Entry 6IEA (X-ray diffraction, 2.00 A resolution); this record covers chains A and L of the 3 polymer chains in the assembly.

== Chain A ==
Protein: NSmGnGc
Organism: Rift valley fever virus
Reference sequence: H9BSP3 (H9BSP3_RVFV); residues 1-316 here correspond to UniProt positions 154-469 (UniProt number = residue number + 153)
Sequence (316 residues; row label = number of the first residue in the row):
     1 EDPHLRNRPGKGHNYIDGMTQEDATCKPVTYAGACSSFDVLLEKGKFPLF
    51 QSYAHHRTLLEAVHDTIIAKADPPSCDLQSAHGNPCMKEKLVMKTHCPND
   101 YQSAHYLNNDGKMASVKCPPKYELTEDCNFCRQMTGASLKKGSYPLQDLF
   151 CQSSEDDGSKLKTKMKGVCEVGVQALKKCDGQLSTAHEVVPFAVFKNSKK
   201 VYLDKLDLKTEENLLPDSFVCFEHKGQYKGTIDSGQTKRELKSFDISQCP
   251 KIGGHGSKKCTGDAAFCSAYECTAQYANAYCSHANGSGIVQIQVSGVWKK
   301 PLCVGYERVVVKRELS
Not modelled in the structure: 225-239, 316
Disulfide bonds: C26-C35, C76-C86, C97-C128, C118-C131, C151-C303, C169-C179, C221-C281, C249-C260, C267-C272
From the paper describing this entry:
  - mutagenesis - Q21A, D23A, K27A, K141A: decreased binding to R13
  - mutagenesis - D23A, K27A: decreased binding to R4
  - mutagenesis - D72A, D77A: decreased binding to R19
  - mutagenesis - D23A, K27A, D72A, D77A: decreased binding to R22
  - mutagenesis - T20L: decreased binding to other Gn monoclonal antibodies
  - mutagenesis - E22G: decreased binding to Gn monoclonal antibodies
  - mutagenesis - T20A/Q21A/E22A/D23A/T25A/K27A/K141A: abolished binding to R13
  - mutagenesis - Q21A, D23A, K27A, K141A: decreased binding to R12
  - mutagenesis - Q21A, D23A, K27A, K141A: decreased binding to R15
  - mutagenesis - D72A: abolished binding to R17
  - mutagenesis - T20L: unchanged binding to R17
  - mutagenesis - T20A/Q21A/E22A/D23A/T25A/K27A/K141A: abolished binding to R15

== Chain L ==
Protein: R13 L chain
Organism: Homo sapiens
Sequence (218 residues; numbered 1 to 218; the number before each row is that of its first residue):
     1 LPVLTQPPSSSASPGESARLTCTLPSDINVGSYNIYWYQQKPGSPPRYLL
    51 YYYSDSDKGQGSGVPSRFSGSKDASANTGILLISGLQSEDEADYYCMIWP
   101 SNAWVFGGGTKLTVLGQPKAAPSVTLFPPSSEELQANKATLVCLISDFYP
   151 GAVTVAWKADSSPVKAGVETTTPSKQSNNKYAASSYLSLTPEQWKSHRSY
   201 SCQVTHEGSTVEKTVAPT
Disulfide bonds: C22-C96, C143-C202

== How chain A and chain L interact ==
Pairs across the interface (14; chain A residue first):
  G18(A) - S101(L)
  T20(A) - S101(L)  hydrogen bond
  Q21(A) - S32(L)
  Q21(A) - Y33(L)
  Q21(A) - N34(L)  hydrogen bond (backbone-side chain)
  Q21(A) - W99(L)
  P120(A) - N29(L)
  P120(A) - S32(L)
  K121(A) - N29(L)
  S138(A) - S54(L)
  L139(A) - Y53(L)  hydrogen bond (backbone-side chain)
  K141(A) - N34(L)  hydrogen bond
  K141(A) - Y53(L)
  K141(A) - D57(L)  salt bridge
Other interface residues (no listed pair), chain A (9 interface residues in all): K140
Other interface residues (no listed pair), chain L (10 interface residues in all): P100

== Overview ==
Chain A and chain L form an interface of 9 and 10 residues respectively; the contacts include 4 hydrogen bonds
and 1 salt bridge. Polar contacts include K141(A)-D57(L), T20(A)-S101(L) and Q21(A)-N34(L). The paper reports
that Q21A, D23A and K27A of chain A, among others, reduce binding to R13; D23A, K27A and D72A of chain A,
among others, reduce binding to R22; 9 substitutions were tested in all.
Here chain A is NSmGnGc (Rift valley fever virus) and chain L is R13 L chain (Homo sapiens). Entry 6IEA
(Structure of RVFV Gn and human monoclonal antibody R13) was determined by X-ray diffraction (same publication
as 6IEK).
